4A0D - chain A; structure by X-ray diffraction, 1.75 A resolution.

Chain A:
Molecule: Poly(adp-ribose) glycohydrolase
From: Homo sapiens
Notes: EC 3.2.1.143; fragment: catalytic domain, residues 448-976
Reference sequence: Q86W56 (PARG_HUMAN); numbering as in UniProt (aligned over 448-976)
Chain sequence (531 residues; numbered 446 to 976; the number before each row is that of its first residue):
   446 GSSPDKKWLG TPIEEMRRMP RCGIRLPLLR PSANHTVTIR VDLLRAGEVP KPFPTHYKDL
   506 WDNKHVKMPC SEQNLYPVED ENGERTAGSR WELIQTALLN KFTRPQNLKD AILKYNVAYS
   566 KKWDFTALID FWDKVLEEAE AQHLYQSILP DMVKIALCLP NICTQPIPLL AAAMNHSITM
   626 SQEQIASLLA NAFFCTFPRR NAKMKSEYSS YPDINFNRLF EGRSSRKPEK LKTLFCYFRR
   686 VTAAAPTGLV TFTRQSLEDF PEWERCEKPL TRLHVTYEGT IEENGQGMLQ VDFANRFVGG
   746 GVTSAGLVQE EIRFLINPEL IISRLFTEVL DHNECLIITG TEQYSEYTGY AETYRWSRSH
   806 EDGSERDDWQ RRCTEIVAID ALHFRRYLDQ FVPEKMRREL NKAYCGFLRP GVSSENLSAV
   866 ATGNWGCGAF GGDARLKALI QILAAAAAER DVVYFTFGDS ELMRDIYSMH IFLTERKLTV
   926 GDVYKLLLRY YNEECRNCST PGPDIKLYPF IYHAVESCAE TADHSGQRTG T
Not modelled in the structure: 446-449, 524-530, 964-976
Construct notes: expression tag (446-447); engineered mutation Ala616 (Lys in Q86W56), Ala617 (Gln in Q86W56), Ala618 (Lys in Q86W56), Ala688 (Glu in Q86W56), Ala689 (Lys in Q86W56), Ala690 (Lys in Q86W56)
Ligand contacts: (2S,3S)-1,4-dimercaptobutane-2,3-diol (DTV): Phe705, Pro706, Cys711, Glu712, Lys713, Tyr849, Ala892
Swiss-Prot annotation at these positions:
  - active site: Asp737, Glu755, Glu756
  - binding site (substrate): Ile726, Glu727, Asn740, Gln754, Tyr795, Asn869 to Ala874
  - modified residue: Ser448 (Phosphoserine)
  - mutagenesis: Asn740 (N740A: Reduced poly(ADP-ribose) glycohydrolase activity), Glu755 (E755A: Abolished poly(ADP-ribose) glycohydrolase activity), Glu756 (E756A: Abolished poly(ADP-ribose) glycohydrolase activity; E756N: Reduces hydrolase activity), Ala874 (A874W: Reduced poly(ADP-ribose) glycohydrolase activity), Phe875 (F875A: Abolished poly(ADP-ribose) glycohydrolase activity)
What the authors report for this chain:
  - conformationally variable residues (side-chain flip): Glu628, Arg684, Phe902
  - mutagenesis - K616A/Q617A/K618A/E688A/K689A/K690A: unchanged catalytic activity
  - contacts within the chain: Ser592-Arg684, Asp596-Arg684, Arg684-Thr687
  - catalytic residues: Asp737 (proposed by the authors, not directly observed)

In short:
Ligands of chain A: (2S,3S)-1,4-dimercaptobutane-2,3-diol. UniProt lists 3 active-site residues, 11
substrate-binding residues and 5 mutagenesis sites. From the paper: the catalytic residue Asp737;
K616A/Q617A/K618A/E688A/K689A/K690A leave catalytic activity unchanged.
Chain A is Poly(adp-ribose) glycohydrolase (Homo sapiens); the structure, Structure of unliganded human PARG
catalytic domain, was determined by X-ray diffraction (same publication as 4B1G, 4B1H, 4B1I and 4B1J).
